Entry 8FFC (X-ray diffraction, 1.85 A resolution); this record covers chains A and E of the 12 polymer chains in the assembly.

== Chain A (and E) ==
Molecule: Probable DNA-binding stress protein
From: Pseudomonas aeruginosa PAO1
Notes: chain E of this document is another copy of the same molecule, construct and numbering; everything in this record applies to it too
UniProt: Q9I4Z7 (Q9I4Z7_PSEAE); residues 1-156 here = UniProt positions 1-156
Sequence (156 residues; each row starts with the number of its first residue):
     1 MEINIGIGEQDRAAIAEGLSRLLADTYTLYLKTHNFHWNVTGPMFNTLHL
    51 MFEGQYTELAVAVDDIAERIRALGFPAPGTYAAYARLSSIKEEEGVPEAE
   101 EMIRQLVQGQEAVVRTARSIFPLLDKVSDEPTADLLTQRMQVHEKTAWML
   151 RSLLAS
Not modelled in the structure: 156
Bound ions: Fe2+ site 1: H37 (shared with D64(E), E68(E) of chain E); Fe2+ site 2: H49 (shared with E68(E) of chain E); Fe2+ site 3: D64, E68 (shared with H37(E) of chain E); Fe2+ site 4: D134, Q138 (shared with 1 residue of chain C); Fe2+ site 5: D134 (shared with 2 residues of chain K)
What the authors report for this chain:
  - Fe2+ coordination: H37, H49, D64, E68, D134, Q138
  - conformationally variable residues (side-chain flip): D64, E68
  - binding site for Fe2+: W38
  - post-translational modification sites: Y27, Y30, Y81, Y84 (proposed by the authors, not directly observed)
  - binding site for the ligand EPE: N46, T47

== Interface between chain A and chain E ==
Contacting residue pairs (69):
  Y27(A) with Y27(E), hydrogen bond; Y30(E); L31(E); Y81(E)
  T28(A) with Y81(E), hydrogen bond
  Y30(A) with Y27(E); Y30(E), hydrogen bond
  L31(A) with Y27(E); G79(E); T80(E); Y81(E); Y84(E), hydrophobic
  H34(A) with D64(E)
  N35(A) with G79(E), hydrogen bond (side chain-backbone)
  H37(A) with D64(E), salt bridge; E68(E), salt bridge
  W38(A) with V63(E), hydrophobic; D64(E), hydrogen bond; A67(E); E68(E); R71(E), hydrogen bond (backbone-side chain); A77(E), hydrophobic; P78(E); Y84(E)
  N39(A) with R71(E); P76(E); A77(E), hydrogen bond (side chain-backbone)
  T41(A) with R71(E)
  H49(A) with E68(E), salt bridge
  Y56(A) with D64(E)
  V63(A) with W38(E), hydrophobic
  D64(A) with H34(E), salt bridge; H37(E), salt bridge; W38(E), hydrogen bond; Y56(E)
  A67(A) with W38(E)
  E68(A) with H37(E), salt bridge; W38(E); H49(E), salt bridge
  R71(A) with W38(E), hydrogen bond (side chain-backbone); N39(E); T41(E)
  P76(A) with N39(E); V96(E), hydrophobic
  A77(A) with W38(E), hydrophobic; N39(E), hydrogen bond (backbone-side chain)
  P78(A) with W38(E)
  G79(A) with L31(E); N35(E), hydrogen bond (backbone-side chain)
  T80(A) with L31(E); E92(E); E93(E); E94(E), hydrogen bond
  Y81(A) with Y27(E); T28(E), hydrogen bond; L31(E), hydrophobic; Y81(E), hydrophobic; Y84(E); E92(E), hydrogen bond (backbone-side chain)
  A82(A) with E94(E)
  Y84(A) with L31(E), hydrophobic; W38(E); Y81(E)
  E92(A) with T80(E); Y81(E), hydrogen bond (side chain-backbone)
  E93(A) with T80(E)
  E94(A) with T80(E), hydrogen bond; A82(E)
  V96(A) with P76(E), hydrophobic
Other interface residues (no listed pair), chain A (33 interface residues in all): A24, A60, A83, A85
Other interface residues (no listed pair), chain E (33 interface residues in all): A24, A60, A83, A85

== In short ==
The chain A/chain E interface involves 33 residues from each chain, with 16 hydrogen bonds and 7 salt bridges.
Polar pairs include H37(A)-D64(E), H37(A)-E68(E) and H49(A)-E68(E). The Fe2+ site 3 is built by D64(A) and
E68(A). From the paper: a binding site for the ligand EPE at N46(A) and T47(A); a binding site for Fe2+ at
W38(A).
Chain A and chain E are both Probable DNA-binding stress protein (Pseudomonas aeruginosa PAO1); the structure,
Crystal structure of iron bound Dps protein (PA0962) from Pseudomonas aeruginosa (cubic form), was determined
by X-ray diffraction (same publication as 8FF9, 8FFA, 8FFB and 8FFD).
